7JPQ - chains B and C of the 4 polymer chains in the assembly; structure by electron microscopy, 3.50 A resolution.

== Chain B ==
Protein: Origin recognition complex subunit 2
Source organism: Homo sapiens
UniProt: Q13416 (ORC2_HUMAN); residue numbers follow UniProt; this construct covers 1-577
Sequence (577 residues; each row starts with the number of its first residue):
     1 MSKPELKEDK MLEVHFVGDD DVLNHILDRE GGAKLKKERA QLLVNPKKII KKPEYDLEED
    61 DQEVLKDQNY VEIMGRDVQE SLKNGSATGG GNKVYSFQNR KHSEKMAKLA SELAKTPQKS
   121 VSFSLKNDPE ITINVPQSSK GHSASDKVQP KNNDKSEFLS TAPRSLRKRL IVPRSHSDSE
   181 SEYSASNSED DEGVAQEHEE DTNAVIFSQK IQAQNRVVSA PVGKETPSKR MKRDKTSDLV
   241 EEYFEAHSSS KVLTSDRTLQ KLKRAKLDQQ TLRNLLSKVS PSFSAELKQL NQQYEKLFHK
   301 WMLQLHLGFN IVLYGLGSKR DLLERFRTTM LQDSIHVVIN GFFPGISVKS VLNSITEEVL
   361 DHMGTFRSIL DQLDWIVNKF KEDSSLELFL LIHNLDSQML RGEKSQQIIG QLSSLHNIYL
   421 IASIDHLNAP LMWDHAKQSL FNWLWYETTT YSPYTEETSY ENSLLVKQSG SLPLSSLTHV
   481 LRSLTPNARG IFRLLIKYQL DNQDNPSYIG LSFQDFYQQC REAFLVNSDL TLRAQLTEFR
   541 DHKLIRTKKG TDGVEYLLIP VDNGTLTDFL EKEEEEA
Unresolved in the structure: 1-267, 506-509, 551-553, 572-577
Curated features (UniProtKB/Swiss-Prot):
  - modified residue: Thr116 (Phosphothreonine), Ser122 (Phosphoserine), Ser138 (Phosphoserine), Thr226 (Phosphothreonine), Ser248 (Phosphoserine), Ser280 (Phosphoserine)

== Chain C ==
Protein: Origin recognition complex subunit 3
Source organism: Homo sapiens
UniProt: Q9UBD5 (ORC3_HUMAN), isoform Q9UBD5-2; the construct has insertions or renumbered stretches relative to UniProt, so the offset changes along the chain: 1-501 = UniProt 1-501; 547-711 = UniProt 548-712
Sequence (712 residues; each row starts with the number of its first residue; note: 45 numbers in that range are skipped by the numbering (no residue carries them; nothing is unmodelled there); a row labelled like 501A-501Z holds insertion residues (501A, then the next letters in order)):
     1 MATSSMSKGC FVFKPNSKKR KISLPIEDYF NKGKNEPEDS KLRFETYQLI WQQMKSENER
    61 LQEELNKNLF DNLIEFLQKS HSGFQKNSRD LGGQIKLREI PTAALVLGVN VTDHDLTFGS
   121 LTEALQNNVT PYVVSLQAKD CPDMKHFLQK LISQLMDCCV DIKSKEEESV HVTQRKTHYS
   181 MDSLSSWYMT VTQKTDPKML SKKRTTSSQW QSPPVVVILK DMESFATKVL QDFIIISSQH
   241 LHEFPLILIF GIATSPIIIH RLLPHAVSSL LCIELFQSLS CKEHLTTVLD KLLLTTQFPF
   301 KINEKVLQVL TNIFLYHDFS VQNFIKGLQL SLLEHFYSQP LSVLCCNLPE AKRRINFLSN
   361 NQCENIRRLP SFRRYVEKQA SEKQVALLTN ERYLKEETQL LLENLHVYHM NYFLVLRCLH
   421 KFTSSLPKYP LGRQIRELYC TCLEKNIWDS EEYASVLQLL RMLAKDELMT ILEKCFKVFK
   481 SYCENHLGST AKRIEEFLAQ F
501A-501Z QSLDAETKEEEDASGSQPKGLQKTDL
502A-502T YHLQKSLLEMKELRRSKKQT
   547 KFEVLRENVV NFIDCLVREY LLPPETQPLH EVVYFSAAHA LREHLNAAPR IALHTALNNP
   607 YYYLKNEALK SEEGCIPNIA PDICIAYKLH LECSRLINLV DWSEAFATVV TAAEKMDANS
   667 ATSEEMNEII HARFIRAVSE LELLGFIKPT KQKTDHVARL TWGGC
Unresolved in the structure: 1-2, 20-24, 32-38, 89-96, 160-176, 194-211, 501A-501Z, 502A-502T, 618-619, 659-671, 697-699, 708-711
Curated features (UniProtKB/Swiss-Prot):
  - modified residue: Ser23 (Phosphoserine)

== How chain B and chain C interact ==
Contacting residue pairs - 100 pairs, chain B then chain C:
  Asp268(B) with His677(C), salt bridge; Ile681(C)
  Arg273(B) with Ala678(C), hydrogen bond (side chain-backbone); Arg679(C); Arg682(C)
  Leu276(B) with Ile675(C), hydrophobic
  Ser277(B) with Arg682(C)
  Val279(B) with Arg679(C)
  Phe283(B) with Asn612(C); Ala614(C), hydrophobic; Asn624(C); Ile625(C); Ala626(C)
  Glu286(B) with Asn612(C)
  Leu287(B) with Leu610(C), hydrophobic
  His299(B) with Tyr29(C)
  Met302(B) with Tyr29(C)
  Leu303(B) with Ile26(C), hydrophobic; Tyr29(C), hydrophobic; Phe30(C), hydrophobic; Tyr337(C), hydrophobic
  Gln304(B) with Leu333(C)
  Leu307(B) with Tyr47(C); Leu333(C), hydrophobic
  Phe309(B) with Gln329(C)
  Tyr314(B) with Ala593(C); Pro595(C), hydrophobic; Ala598(C), hydrophobic
  Gly315(B) with Leu599(C)
  Leu316(B) with Leu599(C), hydrophobic; Ala602(C); Leu603(C), hydrophobic; Leu690(C), hydrophobic
  Arg320(B) with Ser4(C); Ser5(C)
  Glu324(B) with Ser4(C)
  Arg327(B) with Phe13(C)
  Gln332(B) with Pro15(C)
  Asp333(B) with Pro15(C)
  Ser334(B) with Pro15(C)
  Ile335(B) with Phe13(C); Lys14(C); Pro15(C)
  His336(B) with Val12(C); Phe13(C), hydrogen bond (backbone-backbone)
  Val337(B) with Phe11(C)
  Val338(B) with Ser4(C); Cys10(C); Phe11(C), hydrogen bond (backbone-backbone); Phe13(C), hydrophobic
  Ile339(B) with Cys10(C), hydrophobic
  Asn340(B) with Ser4(C), hydrogen bond (side chain-backbone); Gly9(C); Phe11(C)
  Phe343(B) with Ser7(C); Gly9(C)
  Ser354(B) with Cys10(C); Val12(C)
  Glu358(B) with Val12(C); Lys14(C), hydrogen bond (backbone-side chain)
  Val359(B) with Val12(C), hydrophobic; Lys14(C)
  Leu370(B) with Lys139(C)
  Gln407(B) with Lys139(C)
  Gln411(B) with Lys139(C)
  Asp425(B) with Leu689(C)
  His426(B) with Gly691(C)
  Leu427(B) with Arg596(C); Leu599(C), hydrophobic; Leu690(C), hydrogen bond (backbone-backbone); Leu706(C), hydrophobic
  Asn428(B) with Arg596(C), hydrogen bond; Arg705(C)
  His435(B) with Thr112(C), hydrogen bond (backbone-side chain); Asp318(C)
  Ser439(B) with Thr112(C)
  Asn442(B) with Lys326(C), hydrogen bond
  Trp443(B) with Lys326(C), hydrogen bond (backbone-side chain)
  Leu444(B) with Leu330(C), hydrophobic
  Trp445(B) with Glu589(C); His590(C), hydrogen bond (backbone-backbone); Ala593(C), hydrophobic
  Tyr446(B) with His590(C)
  Glu447(B) with Tyr609(C), hydrogen bond
  Thr449(B) with Tyr609(C)
  Tyr451(B) with Ala602(C), hydrogen bond (side chain-backbone)
  Pro453(B) with Arg682(C); Glu686(C)
  Tyr454(B) with Glu686(C), hydrogen bond (backbone-side chain); Leu689(C), hydrophobic; Leu690(C)
  Glu456(B) with Ser5(C), hydrogen bond
  Glu457(B) with Leu689(C)
  Thr458(B) with Ser685(C), hydrogen bond; Leu689(C)
  Tyr460(B) with Ser685(C)
  Leu464(B) with Thr700(C)
  Leu465(B) with Leu645(C), hydrophobic; Phe680(C), hydrophobic; Ile681(C), hydrophobic
Other interface residues (no listed pair), chain B (71 interface residues in all): Pro281, Leu290, Lys300, His306, Ile346, Ser350, Val351, Asp361, His393, Pro430, Ala436, Thr455, Leu530
Other interface residues (no listed pair), chain C (64 interface residues in all): Thr3, Lys8, Val111, Pro142, Leu591, Ala594, Pro606, Pro627, Glu674, Phe692

== Summary ==
71 residues of chain B face 64 of chain C across their interface, with 16 hydrogen bonds and 1 salt bridge.
Polar pairs include Asp268(B)-His677(C), Arg273(B)-Ala678(C) and Asn340(B)-Ser4(C).
Here chain B is Origin recognition complex subunit 2 and chain C is Origin recognition complex subunit 3, both
from Homo sapiens. Entry 7JPQ (ORC-O2-5: Human Origin Recognition Complex (ORC) with subunits 2,3,4,5) was
determined by electron microscopy, deposited together with 7JPP, 7JPR, 7JPS and 7JPO.
